PDB entry 8VKC | X-ray diffraction, 2.03 A resolution | chain AAA

[Chain AAA]
Protein: Dehaloperoxidase A
Source organism: Amphitrite ornata
UniProt: Q9NAV8 (Q9NAV8_9ANNE); residues 1-137 here correspond to UniProt positions 2-138 (UniProt number = residue number + 1)
Sequence (137 residues; row label = number of the first residue in the row):
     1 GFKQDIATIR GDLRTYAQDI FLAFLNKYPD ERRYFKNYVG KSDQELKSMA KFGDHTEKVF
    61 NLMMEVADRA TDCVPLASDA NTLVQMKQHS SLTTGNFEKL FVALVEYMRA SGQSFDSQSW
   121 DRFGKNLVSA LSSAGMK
Ion coordination: heme Fe near H89 (its only coordinating residue here)
Residues lining bound ligands:
  - heme (HEM): F24, E31, Y34, F35, Y38, H55, K58, V59, L62, M63, L83, M86, Q88, H89, L92, N96, F97, L100, F101, L127
  - P-nitrophenol (NPO): F21, F35, Y38, H55, T56, V59, F60, L100

[Overview]
Chain AAA binds heme and P-nitrophenol.
Chain AAA is Dehaloperoxidase A (Amphitrite ornata); the structure, Crystal structure of dehaloperoxidase A in
complex with substrate 4-nitrophenol, was determined by X-ray diffraction together with 8VKD, 8VSK and 8VZR
from the same study.
